PDB entry 7WO9 | electron microscopy, 2.81 A resolution | chain A

Chain A:
Protein: Nucleoporin NUP188
Source organism: Saccharomyces cerevisiae S288C
UniProt: P52593 (NU188_YEAST); residues 1-1655 here = UniProt positions 1-1655
Sequence (1655 residues; row label = number of the first residue in the row):
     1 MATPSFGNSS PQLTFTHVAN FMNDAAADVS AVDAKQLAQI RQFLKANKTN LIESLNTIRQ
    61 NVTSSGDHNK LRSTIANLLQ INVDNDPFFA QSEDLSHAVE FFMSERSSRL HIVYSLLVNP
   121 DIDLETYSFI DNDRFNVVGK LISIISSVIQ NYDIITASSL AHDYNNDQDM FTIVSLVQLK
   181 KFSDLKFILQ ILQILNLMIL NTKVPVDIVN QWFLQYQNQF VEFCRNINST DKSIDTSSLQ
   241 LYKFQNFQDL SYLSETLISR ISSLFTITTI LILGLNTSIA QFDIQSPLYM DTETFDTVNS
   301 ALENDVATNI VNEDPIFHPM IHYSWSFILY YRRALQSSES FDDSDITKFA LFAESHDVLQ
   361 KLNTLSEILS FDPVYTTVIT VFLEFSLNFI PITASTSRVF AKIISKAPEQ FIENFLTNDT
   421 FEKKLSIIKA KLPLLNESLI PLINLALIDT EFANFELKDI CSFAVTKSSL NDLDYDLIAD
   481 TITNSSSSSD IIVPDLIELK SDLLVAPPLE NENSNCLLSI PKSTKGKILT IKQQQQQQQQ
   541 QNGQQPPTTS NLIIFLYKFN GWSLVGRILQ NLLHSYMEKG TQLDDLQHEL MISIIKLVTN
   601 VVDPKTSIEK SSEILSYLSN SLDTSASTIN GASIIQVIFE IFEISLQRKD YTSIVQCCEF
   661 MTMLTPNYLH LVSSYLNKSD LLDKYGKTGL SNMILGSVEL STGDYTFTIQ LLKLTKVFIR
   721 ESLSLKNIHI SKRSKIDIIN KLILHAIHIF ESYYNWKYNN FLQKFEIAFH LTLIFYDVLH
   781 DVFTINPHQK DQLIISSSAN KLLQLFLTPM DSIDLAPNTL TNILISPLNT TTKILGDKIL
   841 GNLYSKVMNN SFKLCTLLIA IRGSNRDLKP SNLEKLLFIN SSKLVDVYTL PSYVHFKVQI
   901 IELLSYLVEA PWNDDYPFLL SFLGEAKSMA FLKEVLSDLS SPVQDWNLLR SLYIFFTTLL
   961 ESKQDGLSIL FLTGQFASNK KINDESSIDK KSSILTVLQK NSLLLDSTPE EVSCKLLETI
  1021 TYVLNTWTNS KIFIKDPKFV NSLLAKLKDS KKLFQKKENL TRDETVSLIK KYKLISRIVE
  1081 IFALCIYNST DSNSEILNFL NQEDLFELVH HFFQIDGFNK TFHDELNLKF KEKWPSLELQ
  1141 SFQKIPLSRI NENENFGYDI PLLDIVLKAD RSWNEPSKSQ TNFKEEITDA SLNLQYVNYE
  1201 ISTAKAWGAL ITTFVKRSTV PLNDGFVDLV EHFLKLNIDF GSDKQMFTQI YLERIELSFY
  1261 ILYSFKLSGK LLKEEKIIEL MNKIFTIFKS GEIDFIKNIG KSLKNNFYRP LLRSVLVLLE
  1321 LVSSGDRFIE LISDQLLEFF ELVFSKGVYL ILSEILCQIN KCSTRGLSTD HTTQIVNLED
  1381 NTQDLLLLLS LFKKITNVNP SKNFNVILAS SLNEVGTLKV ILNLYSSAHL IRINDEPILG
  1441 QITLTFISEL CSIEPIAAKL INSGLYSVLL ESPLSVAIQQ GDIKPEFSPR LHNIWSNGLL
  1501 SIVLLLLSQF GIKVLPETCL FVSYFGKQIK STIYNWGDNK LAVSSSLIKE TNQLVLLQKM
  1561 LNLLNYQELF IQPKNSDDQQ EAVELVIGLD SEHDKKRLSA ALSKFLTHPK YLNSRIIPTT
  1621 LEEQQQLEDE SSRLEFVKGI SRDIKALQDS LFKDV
Unresolved in the structure: 1-8, 59-68, 233-241, 478-493, 537-548, 1566-1584
Curated features (UniProtKB/Swiss-Prot):
  - region: Leu250 to Leu271 (Leucine-zipper)
  - modified residue: Ser340 (Phosphoserine)
  - cross-link: Lys406 (Glycyl lysine isopeptide (Lys-Gly) (interchain with G-Cter in ubiquitin))

Overview:
Chain A is Nucleoporin NUP188 (Saccharomyces cerevisiae S288C); the structure, Cryo-EM structure of
full-length Nup188, was determined by electron microscopy.
